PDB entry 4MIF | X-ray diffraction, 1.80 A resolution | chains A and B of the 4 polymer chains in the assembly

Chain A (and B):
Name: Pyranose 2-oxidase
From: Phanerochaete chrysosporium
Notes: EC 1.1.3.10; fragment: pyranose 2-oxidase; chain B of this document is another copy of the same molecule, construct and numbering; everything in this record applies to it too
Reference sequence: Q6QWR1 (P2OX_PHACH); residue numbers follow UniProt; this construct covers 1-620
Sequence (620 residues; each row starts with the number of its first residue):
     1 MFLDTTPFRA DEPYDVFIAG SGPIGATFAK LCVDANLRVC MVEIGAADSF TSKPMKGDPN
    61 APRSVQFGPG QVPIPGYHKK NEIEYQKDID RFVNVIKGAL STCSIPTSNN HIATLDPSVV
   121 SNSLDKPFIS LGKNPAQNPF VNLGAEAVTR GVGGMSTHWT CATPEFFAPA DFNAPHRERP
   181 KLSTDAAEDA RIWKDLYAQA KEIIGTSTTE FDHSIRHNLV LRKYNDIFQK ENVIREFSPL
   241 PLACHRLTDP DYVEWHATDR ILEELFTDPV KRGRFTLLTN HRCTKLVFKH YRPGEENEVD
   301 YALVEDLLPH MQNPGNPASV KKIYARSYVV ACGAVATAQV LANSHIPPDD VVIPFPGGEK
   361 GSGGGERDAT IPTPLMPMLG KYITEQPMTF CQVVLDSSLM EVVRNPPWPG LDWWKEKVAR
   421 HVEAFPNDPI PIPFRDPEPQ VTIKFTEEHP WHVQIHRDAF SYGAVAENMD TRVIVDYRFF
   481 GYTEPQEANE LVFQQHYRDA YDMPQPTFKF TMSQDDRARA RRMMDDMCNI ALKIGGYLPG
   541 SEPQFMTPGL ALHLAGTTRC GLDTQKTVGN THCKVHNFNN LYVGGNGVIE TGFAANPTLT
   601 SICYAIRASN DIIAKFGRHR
Unresolved in the structure: 1-12, 57-64, 311-318, 349-365, 618-620 (chain B: 1-12, 311-318, 350-365, 618-620)
Covalently attached groups: dihydroflavine-adenine dinucleotide (FDA) linked to His158
Residues lining bound ligands: dihydroflavine-adenine dinucleotide (FDA): Gly20, Ser21, Gly22, Pro23, Ile24, Gly25, Val42, Glu43, Ile44, Gly45, Ile96, Leu100, Thr149, Arg150, Gly151, Gly153, Gly154, Met155, Ser156, Trp159, Thr160, Cys161, Ala162, His281, Arg282, Cys283, Ala331, Cys332, Gly333, Ala336, Val340, Met503, Leu552, His553, Gly585, Asn586, Asn596, Pro597, Thr598

Interface between chain A and chain B:
Residue-residue contacts (127):
  Ala46(A) - Glu82(B)
  Ala47(A) - Phe67(B)  hydrophobic
  Asp48(A) - Asp48(B)
  Asp48(A) - Glu82(B)
  Asp48(A) - Glu84(B)
  Phe50(A) - Phe50(B)  hydrophobic
  Phe50(A) - Phe67(B)  hydrophobic
  Gln66(A) - Asn280(B)
  Gln66(A) - Leu308(B)
  Phe67(A) - Ala47(B)  hydrophobic
  Phe67(A) - Phe50(B)  hydrophobic
  Phe67(A) - Arg272(B)
  Gly68(A) - Arg272(B)
  Pro69(A) - Arg272(B)
  Pro73(A) - Pro73(B)  hydrophobic
  Glu82(A) - Ala46(B)
  Glu82(A) - Asp48(B)
  Ile83(A) - Asn280(B)
  Ile83(A) - Leu307(B)  hydrophobic
  Ile83(A) - Leu308(B)  hydrophobic
  Ile83(A) - Tyr501(B)  hydrophobic
  Glu84(A) - Ala99(B)
  Glu84(A) - Arg150(B)
  Glu84(A) - Tyr501(B)
  Tyr85(A) - Gly98(B)  hydrogen bond (side chain-backbone)
  Lys87(A) - Ala500(B)  hydrogen bond (side chain-backbone)
  Lys87(A) - Tyr501(B)
  Arg91(A) - Lys97(B)
  Arg91(A) - Gly98(B)  hydrogen bond (side chain-backbone)
  Arg91(A) - Ala99(B)
  Arg91(A) - Leu100(B)
  Arg91(A) - Ser101(B)
  Asn94(A) - Asn94(B)
  Asn94(A) - Lys97(B)
  Asn94(A) - Gly98(B)
  Lys97(A) - Arg91(B)
  Lys97(A) - Asn94(B)
  Gly98(A) - Tyr85(B)  hydrogen bond (backbone-side chain)
  Gly98(A) - Arg91(B)  hydrogen bond (backbone-side chain)
  Gly98(A) - Asn94(B)
  Ala99(A) - Arg91(B)
  Leu100(A) - Arg91(B)
  Ser101(A) - Arg91(B)
  Asn110(A) - Asn468(B)  hydrogen bond
  Ile112(A) - Val465(B)  hydrophobic
  Ile112(A) - Asn468(B)
  Ile112(A) - Met469(B)  hydrophobic
  Thr114(A) - Pro539(B)
  Leu115(A) - Met469(B)  hydrophobic
  Leu115(A) - Pro539(B)
  Asp116(A) - Gly536(B)
  Ser118(A) - Asp396(B)
  Ser118(A) - Ser397(B)  hydrogen bond (backbone-backbone)
  Val119(A) - Val394(B)
  Val119(A) - Leu395(B)
  Val119(A) - Asp396(B)
  Val119(A) - Ser397(B)
  Val119(A) - Gly536(B)
  Val120(A) - Val394(B)
  Val120(A) - Leu395(B)  hydrogen bond (backbone-backbone)
  Val120(A) - Ser397(B)
  Val120(A) - Met400(B)  hydrophobic
  Val120(A) - Ile430(B)  hydrophobic
  Val120(A) - Met469(B)
  Pro127(A) - Pro429(B)
  Phe128(A) - Pro429(B)  hydrophobic
  Phe128(A) - Asn468(B)
  Phe128(A) - Met469(B)  hydrophobic
  Ile129(A) - Asn427(B)
  Ile129(A) - Asp428(B)
  Ile129(A) - Phe434(B)
  Ile129(A) - Asp470(B)
  Ile129(A) - Arg472(B)  hydrogen bond (backbone-side chain)
  Ser130(A) - Asp470(B)  hydrogen bond
  Leu247(A) - Pro309(B)  hydrophobic
  Thr248(A) - Pro309(B)
  Thr248(A) - His310(B)
  Asp249(A) - Pro309(B)
  Arg272(A) - Phe67(B)  hydrogen bond (side chain-backbone)
  Arg272(A) - Gly68(B)
  Arg272(A) - Pro69(B)
  Leu277(A) - Val65(B)
  Leu278(A) - Val65(B)  hydrophobic
  Asn280(A) - Ile83(B)
  Leu307(A) - Ile83(B)
  Leu308(A) - Gln66(B)
  Pro309(A) - Leu247(B)  hydrophobic
  Pro309(A) - Thr248(B)
  Pro309(A) - Asp249(B)
  Pro309(A) - Tyr252(B)
  His310(A) - Thr248(B)  hydrogen bond (backbone-side chain)
  Val394(A) - Val119(B)
  Val394(A) - Val120(B)
  Leu395(A) - Val119(B)
  Leu395(A) - Val120(B)  hydrogen bond (backbone-backbone)
  Asp396(A) - Ser118(B)
  Asp396(A) - Val119(B)
  Ser397(A) - Ser118(B)  hydrogen bond (backbone-backbone)
  Ser397(A) - Val119(B)
  Ser397(A) - Val120(B)
  Met400(A) - Val120(B)  hydrophobic
  Asn427(A) - Ile129(B)
  Asp428(A) - Ile129(B)
  Pro429(A) - Pro127(B)
  Ile430(A) - Phe128(B)  hydrophobic
  Phe434(A) - Ile129(B)
  Phe434(A) - Leu131(B)
  Arg435(A) - Leu131(B)
  Arg435(A) - Ala500(B)
  Val465(A) - Ile112(B)
  Asn468(A) - Asn110(B)  hydrogen bond
  Asn468(A) - Ile112(B)
  Asn468(A) - Phe128(B)
  Met469(A) - Leu115(B)  hydrophobic
  Met469(A) - Val120(B)
  Met469(A) - Phe128(B)  hydrophobic
  Asp470(A) - Phe128(B)
  Asp470(A) - Ile129(B)
  Asp470(A) - Ser130(B)  hydrogen bond
  Arg472(A) - Ile129(B)  hydrogen bond (side chain-backbone)
  Ala500(A) - Lys87(B)  hydrogen bond (backbone-side chain)
  Tyr501(A) - Glu84(B)
  Tyr501(A) - Lys87(B)
  Gly536(A) - Asp116(B)
  Gly536(A) - Val119(B)
  Pro539(A) - Thr114(B)
  Pro539(A) - Leu115(B)
Other interface residues (no listed pair), chain A (74 interface residues in all): Val65, Ser108, Lys126, Leu131, Arg150, Tyr252, Thr279, Glu467, Val473, Gly535
Other interface residues (no listed pair), chain B (75 interface residues in all): Ser108, Lys126, Lys133, Phe266, Leu277, Leu278, Thr279, Arg435, Val473, Gly535

Summary:
The interface between chain A and chain B involves 74 residues on one side and 75 on the other, with 18
hydrogen bonds. Among the polar pairs are Tyr85(A)-Gly98(B), Lys87(A)-Ala500(B) and Arg91(A)-Gly98(B).
Dihydroflavine-adenine dinucleotide is covalently linked to His158(A).
Both chains are Pyranose 2-oxidase (Phanerochaete chrysosporium). Entry 4MIF (Pyranose 2-oxidase from
Phanerochaete chrysosporium, wild type from natural source) was determined by X-ray diffraction together with
4MIG and 4MIH from the same study.
